Entry 5W06 (X-ray diffraction, 2.60 A resolution); this record covers chains T and H of the 3 polymer chains in the assembly.

== Chain T ==
Protein: Tissue factor
From: Homo sapiens
Notes: fragment: extracellular domain
Reference sequence: P13726 (TF_HUMAN); residues 5-213 here correspond to UniProt positions 37-245 (UniProt number = residue number + 32)
Chain sequence (215 residues; row label = number of the first residue in the row):
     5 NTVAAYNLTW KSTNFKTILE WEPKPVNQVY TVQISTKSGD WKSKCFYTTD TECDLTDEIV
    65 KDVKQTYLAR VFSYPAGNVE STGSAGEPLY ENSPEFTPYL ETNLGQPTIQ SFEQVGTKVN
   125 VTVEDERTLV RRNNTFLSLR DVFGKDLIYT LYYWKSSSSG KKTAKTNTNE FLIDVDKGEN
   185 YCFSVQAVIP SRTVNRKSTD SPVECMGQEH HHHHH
Disordered / not traced: 81-90, 213-219
Cystine bridges: C49-C57, C186-C209
Construct notes: expression tag (214-219)
Curated features (UniProtKB/Swiss-Prot):
  - motif (WKS motif): W14 to S16, W45 to S47, W158 to S160
  - glycosylation (N-linked (GlcNAc...) asparagine): N124, N137

== Chain H ==
Protein: M1587 fab heavy chain
From: Mus musculus
Notes: fragment: fd; antibody fragment or engineered binder
Chain sequence (229 residues; numbered 1 to 229; the number before each row is that of its first residue):
     1 EVQLVQSGAE VKKPGESLRI SCKGSGYTFI PYWIEWVRQM PGKGLEWMGD ILPGSGFTTY
    61 SPSFQGHVTI SADKSISTAY LQWSSLKASD TAMYYCARSG YYGNSGFAYW GQGTLVTVSS
   121 ASTKGPSVFP LAPSSKSTSG GTAALGCLVK DYFPEPVTVS WNSGALTSGV HTFPAVLQSS
   181 GLYSLSSVVT VPSSSLGTQT YICNVNHKPS NTKVDKKVEP KSCHHHHHH
Disordered / not traced: 136-140, 222-229
Cystine bridges: C22-C96, C147-C203

== How chain T and chain H interact ==
Contacting residue pairs - 31 pairs, chain T then chain H:
  K65(T) with Y101(H)
  D66(T) with Y101(H)
  V67(T) with Y101(H), hydrogen bond (backbone-side chain)
  K68(T) with T28(H); P31(H); Y32(H); G100(H), hydrogen bond (side chain-backbone); Y101(H), hydrogen bond (side chain-backbone)
  Q69(T) with T28(H), hydrogen bond
  T70(T) with T28(H)
  T101(T) with I30(H); P31(H)
  Y103(T) with P31(H)
  L104(T) with I30(H), hydrophobic; P31(H), hydrophobic; L52(H), hydrophobic
  R136(T) with Y102(H)
  L141(T) with Y102(H), hydrophobic
  D145(T) with G103(H), hydrogen bond (backbone-backbone)
  V146(T) with G103(H), hydrogen bond (backbone-backbone)
  G148(T) with G103(H); N104(H)
  K149(T) with N104(H), hydrogen bond
  D150(T) with W33(H), hydrogen bond
  P194(T) with F57(H)
  S195(T) with W33(H); L52(H); S55(H), hydrogen bond (backbone-side chain); F57(H)
  T197(T) with G54(H), hydrogen bond (side chain-backbone); S55(H)
Other interface residues (no listed pair), chain T (22 interface residues in all): V64, F147, R196

== Overview ==
Chain T and chain H form an interface of 22 and 14 residues respectively; the contacts include 10 hydrogen
bonds. Polar contacts include V67(T)-Y101(H), K68(T)-G100(H) and K68(T)-Y101(H).
Here chain T is Tissue factor (Homo sapiens) and chain H is M1587 fab heavy chain (Mus musculus). Entry 5W06
(Human tissue factor in complex with antibody M1587) was determined by X-ray diffraction, deposited together
with 5W05.
